1I2Z - chains A and B; structure by X-ray diffraction, 2.80 A resolution.

[Chain A]
Protein: Enoyl-[acyl-carrier-protein] reductase [NADH]
Organism: Escherichia coli
Notes: EC 1.3.1.9
UniProt: P29132 (FABI_ECOLI); residues 1-262 here correspond to UniProt positions 0-261 (UniProt number = residue number - 1)
Sequence (262 residues; row label = number of the first residue in the row):
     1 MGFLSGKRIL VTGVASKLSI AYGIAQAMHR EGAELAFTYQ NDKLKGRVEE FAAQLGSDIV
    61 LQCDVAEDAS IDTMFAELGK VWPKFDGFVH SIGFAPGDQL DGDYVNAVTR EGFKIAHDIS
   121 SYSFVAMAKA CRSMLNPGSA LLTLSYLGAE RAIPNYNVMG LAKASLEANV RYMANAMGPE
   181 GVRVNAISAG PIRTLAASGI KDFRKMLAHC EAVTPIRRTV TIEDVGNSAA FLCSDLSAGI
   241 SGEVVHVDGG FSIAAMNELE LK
Disordered / not traced: 1, 259-262
Ligand contacts:
  - 654 (4-(2-thienyl)-1-(4-methylbenzyl)-1H-imidazole): G93, A95, P96, G97, L100, Y146, Y156, M159, P191, A196, F203
  - NAD (nicotinamide-adenine-dinucleotide): G13, V14, A15, S19, I20, A21, Q40, L44, C63, D64, V65, A66, S91, I92, G93, F94, I119, L144, S145, Y146, Y156, K163, A189, G190, P191, I192, T194, L195, A196

[Chain B]
Protein: Enoyl-[acyl-carrier-protein] reductase [NADH]
Organism: Escherichia coli
Notes: EC 1.3.1.9
UniProt: P29132 (FABI_ECOLI); residues 1001-1262 here correspond to UniProt positions 0-261 (UniProt number = residue number - 1001)
Sequence (262 residues; numbered 1001 to 1262; the number before each row is that of its first residue):
  1001 MGFLSGKRIL VTGVASKLSI AYGIAQAMHR EGAELAFTYQ NDKLKGRVEE FAAQLGSDIV
  1061 LQCDVAEDAS IDTMFAELGK VWPKFDGFVH SIGFAPGDQL DGDYVNAVTR EGFKIAHDIS
  1121 SYSFVAMAKA CRSMLNPGSA LLTLSYLGAE RAIPNYNVMG LAKASLEANV RYMANAMGPE
  1181 GVRVNAISAG PIRTLAASGI KDFRKMLAHC EAVTPIRRTV TIEDVGNSAA FLCSDLSAGI
  1241 SGEVVHVDGG FSIAAMNELE LK
Disordered / not traced: 1001, 1259-1262
Ligand contacts:
  - 654 (4-(2-thienyl)-1-(4-methylbenzyl)-1H-imidazole): G1093, A1095, L1100, Y1146, Y1156, M1159, K1163, P1191, A1196, I1200, F1203, M1206
  - NAD (nicotinamide-adenine-dinucleotide): G1013, V1014, A1015, S1019, I1020, A1021, Q1040, L1044, C1063, D1064, V1065, A1066, S1091, I1092, G1093, F1094, I1119, L1144, S1145, Y1146, Y1156, K1163, A1189, G1190, P1191, I1192, T1194, L1195, A1196, F1203

[Chain A / chain B interface]
Pairs across the interface (85; chain A residue first):
  V65(A) with R1110(B), hydrogen bond (backbone-side chain)
  A66(A) with R1110(B), hydrogen bond (backbone-side chain)
  E67(A) with R1110(B)
  D68(A) with R1110(B), salt bridge
  I71(A) with R1110(B)
  D103(A) with R1132(B), salt bridge; A1176(B)
  Y104(A) with N1169(B), hydrogen bond; Y1172(B), hydrophobic; M1173(B), hydrophobic
  V105(A) with K1129(B); R1132(B)
  N106(A) with K1129(B); R1132(B), hydrogen bond
  V108(A) with V1125(B), hydrophobic; K1129(B), hydrogen bond (backbone-side chain)
  T109(A) with Y1122(B)
  R110(A) with V1065(B), hydrogen bond (side chain-backbone); A1066(B); E1067(B); D1068(B), salt bridge; I1071(B); D1118(B), salt bridge; Y1122(B), hydrogen bond (backbone-side chain)
  F113(A) with H1117(B); S1121(B); Y1122(B), hydrophobic; S1165(B)
  K114(A) with K1114(B)
  H117(A) with F1113(B); H1117(B); S1165(B), hydrogen bond
  D118(A) with R1110(B), salt bridge
  S121(A) with F1113(B)
  Y122(A) with T1109(B); R1110(B), hydrogen bond (side chain-backbone); F1113(B), hydrophobic
  V125(A) with Y1104(B), hydrophobic; V1108(B), hydrophobic
  K129(A) with V1105(B), hydrogen bond (side chain-backbone); N1106(B), hydrogen bond (side chain-backbone); V1108(B), hydrogen bond (side chain-backbone)
  R132(A) with D1103(B), salt bridge; V1105(B); N1106(B), hydrogen bond
  G148(A) with Y1172(B), hydrogen bond (backbone-side chain)
  A149(A) with R1171(B), hydrogen bond (backbone-side chain)
  E150(A) with R1171(B), hydrogen bond (backbone-side chain)
  R151(A) with Y1172(B), hydrogen bond (backbone-side chain)
  A152(A) with R1171(B); Y1172(B); N1175(B)
  I153(A) with Y1172(B)
  Y156(A) with Y1172(B)
  N157(A) with Y1172(B)
  G160(A) with Y1172(B)
  L161(A) with S1165(B); A1168(B); N1169(B); Y1172(B), hydrophobic
  A164(A) with A1164(B); A1168(B), hydrophobic
  S165(A) with H1117(B), hydrogen bond; L1161(B)
  A168(A) with A1149(B); L1161(B), hydrophobic; A1164(B), hydrophobic
  N169(A) with Y1104(B), hydrogen bond; L1161(B)
  R171(A) with A1149(B), hydrogen bond (side chain-backbone); E1150(B), hydrogen bond (side chain-backbone); A1152(B)
  Y172(A) with Y1104(B), hydrophobic; G1148(B), hydrogen bond (side chain-backbone); R1151(B), hydrogen bond (side chain-backbone); A1152(B), hydrophobic; I1153(B), hydrogen bond (side chain-backbone); Y1156(B); N1157(B); G1160(B); L1161(B), hydrophobic
  M173(A) with Y1104(B), hydrophobic
  N175(A) with A1152(B)
  A176(A) with D1103(B)
  M177(A) with V1105(B), hydrophobic
Also at the interface, not in a pair above, chain A (42 interface residues in all): A126
Also at the interface, not in a pair above, chain B (43 interface residues in all): A1107, P1154, M1177

[Overview]
42 residues of chain A face 43 of chain B across their interface, with 24 hydrogen bonds and 6 salt bridges.
Polar contacts include D68(A)-R1110(B), D103(A)-R1132(B) and R110(A)-D1068(B). Chain A binds NAD and compound
654. Ligands of chain B: NAD and compound 654.
Both chains are Enoyl-[acyl-carrier-protein] reductase [NADH] (Escherichia coli). Entry 1I2Z (E. coli enoyl
reductase in complex with NAD and brl-12654) was determined by X-ray diffraction together with 1I30 from the
same study.
